PDB entry 7V90 | electron microscopy, 3.50 A resolution | chains E and I of the 10 polymer chains in the assembly

Chain E:
Molecule: Histone H3.1
From: Homo sapiens
UniProtKB: P68431 (H31_HUMAN); residues 0-135 here correspond to UniProt positions 1-136 (UniProt number = residue number + 1)
Sequence (136 residues; each row starts with the number of its first residue; numbering starts at 0):
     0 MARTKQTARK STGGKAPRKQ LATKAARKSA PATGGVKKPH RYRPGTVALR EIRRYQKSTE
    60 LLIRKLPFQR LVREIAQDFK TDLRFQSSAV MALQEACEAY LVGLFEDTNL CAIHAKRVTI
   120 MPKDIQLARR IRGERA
Not modelled in the structure: 0-35

Chain I:
Molecule: 145-nt DNA strand
From: Homo sapiens
Sequence (145 nucleotides; each row starts with the number of its first residue; numbers below 1 keep their minus sign (DG-72 is residue -72)):
   -72 GGGTTAGGGT TAGGGTTAGG GTTAGGGTTA GGGTTAGGGT TAGGGTTAGG GTTAGGGTTA
   -12 GGGTTAGGGT TAGGGTTAGG GTTAGGGTTA GGGTTAGGGT TAGGGTTAGG GTTAGGGTTA
    48 GGGTTAGGGT TAGGGTTAGG GTTAG

Chain E / chain I interface:
Pairs across the interface - 24 pairs, chain E then chain I:
  Lys36(E) with DT-68(I), phosphate contact; DA-67(I), salt bridge to the phosphate
  Pro38(E) with DA-67(I), phosphate contact
  Arg40(E) with DG8(I), base contact; DT9(I), base contact
  Tyr41(E) with DA-67(I), sugar contact; DT9(I), sugar contact; DT10(I), phosphate contact
  Arg42(E) with DT9(I), phosphate contact
  Pro43(E) with DG8(I), phosphate contact; DT9(I), phosphate contact
  Gly44(E) with DG8(I), phosphate contact; DT9(I), hydrogen bond to the phosphate
  Thr45(E) with DT9(I), phosphate contact
  Val46(E) with DT9(I), hydrogen bond to the phosphate
  Ala47(E) with DT9(I), phosphate contact
  Arg49(E) with DG-66(I), sugar contact
  Arg53(E) with DG-65(I), salt bridge to the phosphate
  Arg63(E) with DA17(I), phosphate contact; DG18(I), phosphate contact
  Lys64(E) with DG18(I), salt bridge to the phosphate
  Leu65(E) with DG18(I), phosphate contact
  Pro66(E) with DA17(I), phosphate contact
  Arg69(E) with DA17(I), salt bridge to the phosphate
Also at the interface, not in a pair above, chain E (19 interface residues in all): His39, Arg83
Also at the interface, not in a pair above, chain I (12 interface residues in all): DT-69, DA11, DT27

Overview:
Chain E and chain I form an interface of 19 and 12 residues respectively, with 2 hydrogen bonds and 4 salt
bridges. Polar contacts include Gly44(E)-DT9(I), Val46(E)-DT9(I) and Lys36(E)-DA-67(I).
Here chain E is Histone H3.1 and chain I is a 145-nt DNA strand, both from Homo sapiens. Entry 7V90 (Telomeric
mononucleosome) was determined by electron microscopy (same publication as 7V96, 7V9C, 7V9J, 7V9K, 7V9S and
7VA4).
